Entry 4N4M (X-ray diffraction, 2.10 A resolution); this record covers chain A.

# Chain A
Protein: hydroxylamine oxidoreductase
From: Candidatus Kuenenia stuttgartiensis
Notes: EC 1.7.3.4
UniProt: Q1PX48 (Q1PX48_9BACT); residue numbers follow UniProt; this construct covers 37-536
Sequence (500 residues; numbered 37 to 536; the number before each row is that of its first residue):
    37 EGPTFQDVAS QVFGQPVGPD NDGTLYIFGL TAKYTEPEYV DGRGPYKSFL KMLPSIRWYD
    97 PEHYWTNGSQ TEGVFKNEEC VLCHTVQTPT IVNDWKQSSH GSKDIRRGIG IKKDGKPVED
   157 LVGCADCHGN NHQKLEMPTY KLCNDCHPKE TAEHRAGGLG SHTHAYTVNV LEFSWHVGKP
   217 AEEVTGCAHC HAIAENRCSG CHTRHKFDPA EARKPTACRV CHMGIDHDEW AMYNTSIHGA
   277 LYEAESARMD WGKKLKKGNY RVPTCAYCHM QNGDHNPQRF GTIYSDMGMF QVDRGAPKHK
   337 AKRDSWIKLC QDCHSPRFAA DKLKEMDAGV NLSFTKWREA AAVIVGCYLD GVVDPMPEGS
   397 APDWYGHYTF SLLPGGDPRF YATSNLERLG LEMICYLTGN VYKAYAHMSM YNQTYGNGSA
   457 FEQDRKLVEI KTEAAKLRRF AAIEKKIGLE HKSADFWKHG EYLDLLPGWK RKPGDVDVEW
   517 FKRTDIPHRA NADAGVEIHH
Unresolved in the structure: 37-39, 534-536
Swiss-Prot annotation at these positions:
  - binding site (heme c): Cys116, Cys119, His120, His136, Cys160, Cys163, His164, His168, Cys179, Cys182, His183, His198, Cys223, Cys226, His227, Cys234, Cys237, His238, His241, Cys254 and 12 more in UniProt
  - binding site (hydroxylamine): His263
Covalent attachments: heme c (HEC) linked to Cys116, Cys119, Cys160, Cys163, Cys179, Cys182, Cys223, Cys226, Cys234, Cys237, Cys254, Cys257, Cys301, Cys304, Cys346, Cys349, Tyr451
Bound ions: heme c Fe (8 sites), coordinated by His120, His136, His164, His168, His183, His198, His227, His238, His241, His258, His274, His305, His311, His350, His443
Residues lining bound ligands:
  - heme c (HEC), molecule 1: Trp94, Trp101, Gly104, Ser105, Gln106, Thr107, Phe111, Lys112, Glu115, His120, Gln123, Ala161, His164, Gly165, Asn166, His168, Leu171, Met173, Ser351, Pro352, Arg353
  - heme c (HEC), molecule 2: Trp94, His120, Ile127, Val128, Trp131, His136, Val158, Gly159, His164, Met173, Pro174, Leu178, Arg233, Ser235, Arg240, His241, Phe243, His350, Ser351, Phe354
  - heme c (HEC), molecule 3: Tyr95, Thr126, Asp130, Ile229, Arg233, Ser235, Thr239, Arg240, Ile273, His274, Leu277, Tyr296, Arg297, Val298, Pro299, Tyr303, Leu345, Asp348, His350, Phe354, Ala355, Lys358, Met444
  - heme c (HEC), molecule 4: Ser135, His136, Arg142, Arg143, Gly144, Ile145, Gly146, Ile147, Lys149, Val154, Val158, Leu178, His183, His238, Phe243, Pro245
  - heme c (HEC), molecule 5: Arg143, Ile145, Tyr176, His183, Glu186, Thr187, His190, His198, Arg233, His238, Pro245, Ala248, Arg249, Lys290, Leu291, Ala302, Met306, Asn308, Gly309, His311
  - heme c (HEC), molecule 6: Gly196, Asn205, Val206, Phe209, Trp211, His212, Val220, Gly222, His227, Val256, His258, Glu265, Tyr320, Asp322, Met323, Met325, Lys439, Met446, Tyr447, Thr450, Phe457, Arg525
  - heme c (HEC), molecule 7: Gly196, Ser197, His198, Ala201, Asn205, His227, Ile229, Ala230, Gly236, Ala248, Ala253, His258, Ala302, His305, Met306, Pro313, Gln314, Tyr320
  - heme c (HEC), molecule 8: His258, Glu265, Trp266, Tyr269, His274, Pro299, Thr300, His305, Gly317, Thr318, Ile319, Ser321, Arg330, Trp342, Leu345, Leu359, Met362, Tyr438, Lys439, Ala442, His443
  - 1-phenylhydrazine (PHZ): Trp211, His227, Ile261, Met323
From the paper describing this entry:
  - conformationally variable residues (loop rearrangement): Asp262, His263
  - catalytic residues: Asp262, His263 (proposed by the authors, not directly observed)
  - specificity-determining residues: Met323 (proposed by the authors, not directly observed)

# Summary
Chain A binds 1-phenylhydrazine. Covalently linked heme c: at Cys116, Cys163, Cys182, Cys234, Cys254 and
Cys301 and 2 more. His120 and His168 coordinate a heme c Fe ion. Curated annotation (UniProt) lists 32 heme
c-binding residues and hydroxylamine-binding residue His263. From the paper: catalytic residues Asp262 and
His263; the specificity determinant Met323.
Chain A is hydroxylamine oxidoreductase (Candidatus Kuenenia stuttgartiensis); the structure, Kuenenia
stuttgartiensis hydroxylamine oxidoreductase soaked in phenyl hydrazine, was determined by X-ray diffraction
together with 4N4J, 4N4K, 4N4L, 4N4N and 4N4O from the same study.
